Entry 7USL (electron microscopy, 2.70 A resolution); this record covers chains C and H of the 5 polymer chains in the assembly.

# Chain C
Molecule: Bifunctional hemolysin-adenylate cyclase
Source organism: Bordetella pertussis
Notes: fragment: C-terminal fragment RTX751, residues 270-1225
Reference sequence: A5JW88 (A5JW88_BORPT); residues 751-1706 here correspond to UniProt positions 270-1225 (UniProt number = residue number - 481)
Sequence (960 residues; numbered 747 to 1706; the number before each row is that of its first residue):
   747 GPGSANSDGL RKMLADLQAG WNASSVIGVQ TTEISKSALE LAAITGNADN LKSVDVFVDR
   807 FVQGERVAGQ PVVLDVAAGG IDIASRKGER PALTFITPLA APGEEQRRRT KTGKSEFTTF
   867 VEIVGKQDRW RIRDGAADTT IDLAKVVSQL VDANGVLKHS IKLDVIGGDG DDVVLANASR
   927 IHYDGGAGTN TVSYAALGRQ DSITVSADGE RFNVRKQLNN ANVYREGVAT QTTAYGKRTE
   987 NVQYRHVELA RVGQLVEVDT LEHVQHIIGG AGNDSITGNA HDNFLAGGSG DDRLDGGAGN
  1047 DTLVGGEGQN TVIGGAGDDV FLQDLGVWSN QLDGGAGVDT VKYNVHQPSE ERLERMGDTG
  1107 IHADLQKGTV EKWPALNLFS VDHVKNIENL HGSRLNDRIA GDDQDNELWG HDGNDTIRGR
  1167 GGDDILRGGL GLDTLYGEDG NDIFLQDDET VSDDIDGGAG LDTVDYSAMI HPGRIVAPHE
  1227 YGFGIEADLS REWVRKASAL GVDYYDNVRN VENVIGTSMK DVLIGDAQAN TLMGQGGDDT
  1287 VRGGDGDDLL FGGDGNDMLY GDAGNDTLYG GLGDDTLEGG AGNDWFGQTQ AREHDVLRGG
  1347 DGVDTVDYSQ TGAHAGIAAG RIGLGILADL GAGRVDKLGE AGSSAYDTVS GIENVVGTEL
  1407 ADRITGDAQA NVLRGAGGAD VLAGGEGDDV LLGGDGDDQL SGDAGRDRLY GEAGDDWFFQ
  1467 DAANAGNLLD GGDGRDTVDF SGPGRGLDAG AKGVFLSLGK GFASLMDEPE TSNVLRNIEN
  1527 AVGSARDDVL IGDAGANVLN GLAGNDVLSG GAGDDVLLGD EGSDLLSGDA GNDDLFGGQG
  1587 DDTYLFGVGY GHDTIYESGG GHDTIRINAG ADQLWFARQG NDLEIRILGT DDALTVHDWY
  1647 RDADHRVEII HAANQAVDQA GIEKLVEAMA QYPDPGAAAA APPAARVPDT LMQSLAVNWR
Not modelled in the structure: 747-753, 813-817, 1355-1369, 1489-1706
Differences from the reference sequence: expression tag (747-750)
Metal / ion sites: Ca2+ site 1: Ala883, Gly913, Asp918; Ca2+ site 2: Gly916, Asp918, Gly931, Ala933, Asn936; Ca2+ site 3: Gly1016, Gly1018, Asp1020, Gly1033, Ser1035, Asp1038; Ca2+ site 4: Asn1025, His1027, Asn1029, Gly1042, Ala1044, Asp1047; Ca2+ site 5: Gly1034, Gly1036, Asp1038, Gly1051, Glu1053, Asn1056; Ca2+ site 6: Gly1043, Gly1045, Asp1047, Gly1060, Ala1062, Asp1065; Ca2+ site 7: Gly1061, Gly1063, Asp1065, Gly1080, Ala1082, Asp1085; Ca2+ site 8: Gly1081, Gly1083, Asp1085, Asn1132, Glu1134; Ca2+ site 9: Ser1139, Leu1141, Asp1143, Gly1156, Asp1158, Asp1161; Ca2+ site 10: Asp1148, Gln1150, Asn1152, Gly1165, Gly1167, Asp1170; Ca2+ site 11: His1157, Gly1159, Asp1161, Gly1174, Leu1176, Asp1179; Ca2+ site 12: Arg1166, Gly1168, Asp1170, Gly1183, Asp1185, Asp1188; 17 more Ca2+ sites not listed
What the authors report for this chain:
  - binding site for alpha-L-fucopyranose: Leu1124, Phe1125
  - post-translational modification sites: Lys860, Lys983 (citing earlier work)

# Chain H
Molecule: M1F5 fab heavy chain
Source organism: Homo sapiens
Notes: antibody fragment or engineered binder
Sequence (228 residues; each row starts with the number of its first residue; note: 1 number in that range is skipped by the numbering (no residue carries it; nothing is unmodelled there); a row labelled like 82A-82C holds insertion residues (82A, then the next letters in order)):
     1 QVQLKQSGPE LVKPGASVRM SCKGSGYSFT FHNIHWVKQR PGQGLEWIGW IY
   52A P
    53 GDGNTKYNEK FKGKTTLTVD KSSNTAYMLL
82A-82C SSL
    83 TSEDSAIYFC AYGNYYF
   101 DQWGQGTTLT VSSRSTKGPS VFPLAPSSKS TSGGTAALGC LVKDYFPEPV TVSWNSGALT
   161 SGVHTFPAVL QSSGLYSLSS VVTVPSSSLG TQTYICNVNH KPSNTKVDKK VEPKSCDKGL
   221 EVLFQ
Not modelled in the structure: 1-2, 114-225
Disulfides: Cys22-Cys92

# How chain C and chain H interact
Pairs across the interface (22; chain C residue first):
  Leu1373(C) - Tyr97(H)
  Asp1375(C) - Asn96(H)
  Asp1375(C) - Tyr97(H)
  Ala1378(C) - Tyr97(H)  hydrophobic
  Arg1380(C) - Tyr97(H)
  Asp1382(C) - Tyr97(H)  hydrogen bond
  Glu1386(C) - Trp50(H)
  Glu1386(C) - Asn56(H)  hydrogen bond
  Ala1387(C) - Trp50(H)
  Arg1409(C) - Phe31(H)
  Arg1409(C) - Asn33(H)  hydrogen bond
  Arg1409(C) - Tyr52(H)
  Arg1409(C) - Asn96(H)  hydrogen bond
  Val1427(C) - Phe31(H)  hydrophobic
  Leu1428(C) - Phe31(H)
  Ala1429(C) - Phe31(H)  hydrophobic
  Gln1445(C) - Thr30(H)
  Leu1446(C) - Phe31(H)
  Ser1447(C) - Tyr27(H)  hydrogen bond
  Ser1447(C) - Phe31(H)
  Asp1449(C) - Tyr27(H)  hydrogen bond
  Phe1465(C) - Phe31(H)  hydrophobic
Other interface residues (no listed pair), chain C (17 interface residues in all): Leu1370
Other interface residues (no listed pair), chain H (12 interface residues in all): His32, Asp54, Tyr98

# Overview
17 residues of chain C face 12 of chain H across their interface, with 6 hydrogen bonds. Among the polar pairs
are Asp1382(C)-Tyr97(H), Glu1386(C)-Asn56(H) and Arg1409(C)-Asn33(H). Ala883(C), Gly913(C) and Asp918(C)
coordinate Ca2+ site 1. The paper reports a binding site for alpha-L-fucopyranose at Leu1124(C) and
Phe1125(C); modification sites Lys860(C) and Lys983(C).
Here chain C is Bifunctional hemolysin-adenylate cyclase (Bordetella pertussis) and chain H is M1F5 fab heavy
chain (Homo sapiens). Entry 7USL (Integrin alphaM/beta2 ectodomain in complex with adenylate cyclase toxin
RTX751 and M1F5 Fab) was determined by electron microscopy (same publication as 7USM).
